PDB entry 8A4T | X-ray diffraction, 2.50 A resolution | chain A

== Chain A ==
Molecule: 3C-like proteinase nsp5
Source organism: Severe acute respiratory syndrome coronavirus 2
Notes: EC 3.4.22.69
UniProtKB: P0DTD1 (R1AB_SARS2); residues 1-305 here correspond to UniProt positions 3264-3568 (UniProt number = residue number + 3263)
Sequence (305 residues; each row starts with the number of its first residue):
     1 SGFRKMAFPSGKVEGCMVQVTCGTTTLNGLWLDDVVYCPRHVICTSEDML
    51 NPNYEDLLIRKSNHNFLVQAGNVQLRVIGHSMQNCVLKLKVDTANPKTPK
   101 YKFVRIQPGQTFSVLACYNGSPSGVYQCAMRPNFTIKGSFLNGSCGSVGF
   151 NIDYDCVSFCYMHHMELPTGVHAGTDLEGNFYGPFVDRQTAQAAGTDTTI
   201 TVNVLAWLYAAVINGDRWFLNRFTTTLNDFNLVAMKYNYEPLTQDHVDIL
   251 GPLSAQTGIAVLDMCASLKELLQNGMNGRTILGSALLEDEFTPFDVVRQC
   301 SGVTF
Covalently attached groups: 13b-K (O6K) linked to Cys145
Ligand contacts: 13b-K (O6K; tert-butyl N-[1-[(2S)-3-cyclopropyl-1-oxidanylidene-1-[[(2S,3R)-3-oxidanyl-4-oxidanylidene-1-[(3S)-2-oxidanylidenepyrrolidin-3-yl]-4-[(phenylmethyl)amino]butan-2-yl]amino]propan-2-yl]-2-oxidanylidene-pyridin-3-yl]carbamate): Thr26, His41, Met49, Tyr54, Phe140, Leu141, Asn142, Gly143, Ser144, His163, His164, Met165, Glu166, Leu167, Pro168, His172, Asp187, Arg188, Gln189
UniProt features mapped onto this chain:
  - active site: His41 (For 3CL-PRO activity), Cys145 (Nucleophile)
  - cross-link (Glycyl lysine isopeptide (Lys-Gly)): Lys5 (interchain with G-Cter in ubiquitin), Lys90 (interchain with G-Cter in ubiquitin)
From the paper describing this entry:
  - binding site for 13b-K: Phe140, Cys145, His163
  - conformationally variable residues (side-chain flip): Glu166
  - catalytic residues: Cys145 (citing earlier work)
  - contacts within the chain: Glu166-His172 (hydrogen bond)
  - self-association interface (contacts with another copy of this molecule); pairs are residue here / residue on that copy: Glu166-Ser1

== In short ==
13b-K is covalently linked to Cys145. From UniProt: active-site residues His41 and Cys145. From the paper: the
catalytic residue Cys145; a binding site for 13b-K at Phe140, Cys145 and His163.
Chain A is 3C-like proteinase nsp5 (Severe acute respiratory syndrome coronavirus 2); the structure, crystal
structures of diastereomer (S,S,S)-13b (13b-K) in complex with the SARS-CoV-2 Mpro, was determined by X-ray
diffraction (same publication as 8A4Q).
